Entry 3L5N (X-ray diffraction, 7.54 A resolution (low resolution: residue-level contacts below are approximate; hydrogen-bond / salt-bridge calls are withheld)); this record covers chains A and M of the 3 polymer chains in the assembly.

# Chain A
Name: Complement C3
From: Homo sapiens
Reference sequence: P01024 (CO3_HUMAN); residues 1-645 here correspond to UniProt positions 23-667 (UniProt number = residue number + 22)
Sequence (645 residues; each row starts with the number of its first residue):
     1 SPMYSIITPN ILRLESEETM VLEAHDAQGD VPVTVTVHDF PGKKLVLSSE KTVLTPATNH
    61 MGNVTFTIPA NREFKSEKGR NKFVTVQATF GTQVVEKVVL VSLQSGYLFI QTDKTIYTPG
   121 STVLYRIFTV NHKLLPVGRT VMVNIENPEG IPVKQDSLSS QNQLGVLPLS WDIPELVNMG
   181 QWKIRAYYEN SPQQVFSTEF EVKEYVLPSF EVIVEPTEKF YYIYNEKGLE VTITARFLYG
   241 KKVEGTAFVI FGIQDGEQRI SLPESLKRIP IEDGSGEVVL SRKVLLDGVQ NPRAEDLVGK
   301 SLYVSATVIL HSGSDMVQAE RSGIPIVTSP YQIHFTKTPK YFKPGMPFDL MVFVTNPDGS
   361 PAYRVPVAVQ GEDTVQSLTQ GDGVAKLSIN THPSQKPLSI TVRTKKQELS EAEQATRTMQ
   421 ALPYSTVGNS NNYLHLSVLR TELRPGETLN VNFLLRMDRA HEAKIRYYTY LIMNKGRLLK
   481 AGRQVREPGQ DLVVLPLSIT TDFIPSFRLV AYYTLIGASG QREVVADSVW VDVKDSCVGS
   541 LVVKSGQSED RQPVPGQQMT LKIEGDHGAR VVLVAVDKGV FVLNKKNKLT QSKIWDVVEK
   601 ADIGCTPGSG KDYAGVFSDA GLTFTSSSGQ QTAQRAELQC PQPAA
Unresolved in the structure: 70-77, 290-292
Cystine bridges: Cys605-Cys640
Ligand contacts: N-acetylglucosamine (NAG; 2-acetamido-2-deoxy-beta-D-glucopyranose): Thr19, Asn63, Val64, Thr65
UniProt features mapped onto this chain:
  - site: Ser519, Gly520 (Microbial infection: Cleavage)
  - modified residue (Phosphoserine): Ser16, Ser48, Ser275, Ser281
  - glycosylation: Asn63 (N-linked (GlcNAc...) asparagine)

# Chain M
Name: Staphylococcal complement inhibitor
From: Staphylococcus aureus
Reference sequence: Q931M7 (SCIN_STAAM); residues 1-85 here correspond to UniProt positions 32-116 (UniProt number = residue number + 31)
Sequence (88 residues; each row starts with the number of its first residue; numbers below 1 keep their minus sign (Gly-2 is residue -2)):
    -2 GSTSTSLPTS NEYQNEKLAN ELKSLLDELN VNELATGSLN TYYKRTIKIS GQKAMYALKS
    58 KDFKKMSEAK YQLQKIYNEI DEALKSKY
Unresolved in the structure: -2 to 1
Construct notes: expression tag (-2 to 0)
UniProt features mapped onto this chain:
  - region: Leu31 to Gly48 (Essential for activity)

# Chain A / chain M interface
Pairs across the interface (5):
  Pro555(A) - Arg42(M)
  Gly556(A) - Tyr39(M)
  Gln557(A) - Tyr39(M)
  Gln558(A) - Tyr40(M)
  Gln558(A) - Ala80(M)
Interface residues without a listed pair, chain M (5 interface residues in all): Asn37

# Overview
4 residues of chain A and 5 residues of chain M are in contact. Bound to chain A: N-acetylglucosamine.
Here chain A is Complement C3 (Homo sapiens) and chain M is Staphylococcal complement inhibitor
(Staphylococcus aureus). Entry 3L5N (Staphylococcal Complement Inhibitor (SCIN) in complex with Human
Complement Component C3b) was determined by X-ray diffraction (same publication as 3OHX, 3L3O and 3NMS).
